4IRO - chains A and D of the 4 polymer chains in the assembly; structure by X-ray diffraction, 2.20 A resolution.

Chain A:
Name: Hemoglobin subunit alpha
Organism: Trematomus bernacchii
Reference sequence: P80043 (HBA_TREBE); numbering as in UniProt (aligned over 1-142)
Amino-acid sequence (143 residues; row label = number of the first residue in the row; numbering starts at 0):
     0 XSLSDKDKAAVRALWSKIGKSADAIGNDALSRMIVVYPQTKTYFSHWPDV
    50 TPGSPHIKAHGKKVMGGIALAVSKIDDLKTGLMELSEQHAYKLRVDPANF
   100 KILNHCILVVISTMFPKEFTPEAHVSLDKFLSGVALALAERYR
Modified positions: ACE (acetyl group) at position 0
Construct notes: acetylation (0)
Bound ions: heme Fe: His-88 (together with carbon monoxide)
Small-molecule neighbours:
  - carbon monoxide (CMO): Leu-29, Phe-43, His-59, Val-63, His-88
  - heme (HEM): Met-32, Thr-39, Tyr-42, Phe-43, His-45, Trp-46, His-59, Lys-62, Val-63, Gly-66, Ile-67, Leu-84, Gln-87, His-88, Leu-92, Val-94, Asn-98, Phe-99, Leu-102, Asn-103, Ile-106, Leu-137
Curated features (UniProtKB/Swiss-Prot):
  - binding site (O2): His-59
  - binding site (heme b): His-88
  - modified residue: Ser-1 (N-acetylserine)

Chain D:
Name: Hemoglobin subunit beta
Organism: Trematomus bernacchii
Reference sequence: P80044 (HBB_TREBE); residues 1-146 here correspond to UniProt positions 2-147 (UniProt number = residue number + 1)
Amino-acid sequence (146 residues; numbered 1 to 146; the number before each row is that of its first residue):
     1 VEWTDKERSIISDIFSHMDYDDIGPKALSRCLIVYPWTQRHFSGFGNLYN
    51 AEAIIGNANVAAHGIKVLHGLDRGVKNMDNIAATYADLSTLHSEKLHVDP
   101 DNFKLLSDCITIVLAAKMGHAFTAETQGAFQKFLAVVVSALGKQYH
Bound ions: heme Fe: His-63, His-92
Small-molecule neighbours: heme (HEM): Thr-38, His-41, Phe-42, His-63, Lys-66, Val-67, Gly-70, Leu-71, Tyr-85, Leu-88, Leu-91, His-92, Leu-96, Val-98, Asn-102, Phe-103, Leu-106, Leu-141
Curated features (UniProtKB/Swiss-Prot):
  - binding site (heme b): His-63, His-92

Chain A / chain D interface:
Contacting residue pairs (28):
  Pro-37(A) / Tyr-145(D)
  Pro-37(A) / His-146(D)
  Gln-38(A) / Tyr-145(D)
  Lys-40(A) / His-146(D)  hydrogen bond (side chain-backbone)
  Thr-41(A) / His-97(D)
  Thr-41(A) / Val-98(D)
  Tyr-42(A) / Arg-40(D)
  Tyr-42(A) / Asp-99(D)  hydrogen bond
  Ser-44(A) / His-97(D)
  Leu-92(A) / Arg-40(D)  hydrogen bond (backbone-side chain)
  Arg-93(A) / Pro-36(D)  hydrogen bond (side chain-backbone)
  Arg-93(A) / Trp-37(D)
  Arg-93(A) / Gln-39(D)
  Arg-93(A) / Arg-40(D)
  Val-94(A) / Trp-37(D)
  Asp-95(A) / Trp-37(D)  hydrogen bond
  Asp-95(A) / Asp-99(D)
  Asp-95(A) / Asp-101(D)
  Asp-95(A) / Asn-102(D)  hydrogen bond
  Asp-95(A) / Leu-105(D)
  Pro-96(A) / Trp-37(D)
  Ala-97(A) / Asp-101(D)
  Asn-98(A) / Asp-99(D)  hydrogen bond
  Tyr-141(A) / Pro-36(D)
  Tyr-141(A) / Trp-37(D)  hydrophobic
  Arg-142(A) / Val-34(D)  hydrogen bond (side chain-backbone)
  Arg-142(A) / Tyr-35(D)
  Arg-142(A) / Pro-36(D)
Other interface residues (no listed pair), chain D (15 interface residues in all): Pro-100

Summary:
Chain A and chain D each contribute 15 residues to their interface, with 8 hydrogen bonds. Polar contacts
include Lys-40(A)/His-146(D), Tyr-42(A)/Asp-99(D) and Leu-92(A)/Arg-40(D). Bound to chain A: carbon monoxide
and heme. Bound to chain D: heme.
Chain A is Hemoglobin subunit alpha and chain D is Hemoglobin subunit beta, both from Trematomus bernacchii;
the structure, Crystal structure of T-state carbonmonoxy hemoglobin from Trematomus bernacchii at pH 8.4, was
determined by X-ray diffraction.
